Entry 5DNM (X-ray diffraction, 2.81 A resolution); this record covers chains A and J of the 10 polymer chains in the assembly.

Chain A:
Name: Histone H3.2
Source organism: Xenopus laevis
UniProt: P84233 (H32_XENLA); residues 1-135 here correspond to UniProt positions 2-136 (UniProt number = residue number + 1)
Amino-acid sequence (135 residues; numbered 1 to 135; the number before each row is that of its first residue):
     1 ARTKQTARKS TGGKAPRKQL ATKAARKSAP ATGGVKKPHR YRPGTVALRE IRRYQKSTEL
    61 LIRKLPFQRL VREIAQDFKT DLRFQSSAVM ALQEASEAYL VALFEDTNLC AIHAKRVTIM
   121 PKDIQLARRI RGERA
Disordered / not traced: 1-37, 135
Differences from the reference sequence: variant Ala102 (Gly103 in P84233)
Curated features (UniProtKB/Swiss-Prot):
  - modified residue: Arg2 (Asymmetric dimethylarginine), Thr3 (Phosphothreonine), Lys4 (Allysine), Gln5 (5-glutamyl dopamine), Thr6 (Phosphothreonine), Arg8 (Citrulline), Lys9 (N6,N6,N6-trimethyllysine), Ser10 (ADP-ribosylserine), Thr11 (Phosphothreonine), Lys14 (N6-(2-hydroxyisobutyryl)lysine), Arg17 (Asymmetric dimethylarginine), Lys18 (N6-(2-hydroxyisobutyryl)lysine), Lys23 (N6-(2-hydroxyisobutyryl)lysine), Arg26 (Citrulline), Lys27 (N6,N6,N6-trimethyllysine), Ser28 (ADP-ribosylserine), Lys36 (N6,N6,N6-trimethyllysine), Lys37 (N6-methyllysine), Tyr41 (Phosphotyrosine), Lys56 (N6,N6,N6-trimethyllysine) and 8 more in UniProt
  - lipidation: Cys110 (S-palmitoyl cysteine)

Chain J:
Molecule: 145-nt DNA strand
Sequence (145 nucleotides; each row starts with the number of its first residue; numbers below 1 keep their minus sign (DA-72 is residue -72)):
   -72 ATCAATATCC ACCTGCAGAT ACTACCAAAA GTGTATTTGG AAACTGCTCC ATCAAAAGGC
   -12 ATGTTCAGCT GATTCAGCTG AACATGCCTT TTGATGGAGC AGTTTCCAAA TACACTTTTG
    48 GTAGTATCTG CAGGTGGATA TTGAT

How chain A and chain J interact:
Residue-residue contacts (27; chain A residue first):
  His39(A) - DT-67(J)  sugar contact
  Arg40(A) - DA9(J)  hydrogen bond to the base
  Arg40(A) - DC10(J)  hydrogen bond to the sugar
  Tyr41(A) - DT-67(J)  phosphate contact
  Tyr41(A) - DA-66(J)  sugar contact
  Tyr41(A) - DA9(J)  sugar contact
  Tyr41(A) - DC10(J)  hydrogen bond to the phosphate
  Arg42(A) - DA9(J)  sugar contact
  Pro43(A) - DA8(J)  phosphate contact
  Pro43(A) - DA9(J)  sugar contact
  Gly44(A) - DA8(J)  hydrogen bond to the phosphate
  Gly44(A) - DA9(J)  hydrogen bond to the phosphate
  Thr45(A) - DA9(J)  hydrogen bond to the phosphate
  Val46(A) - DA9(J)  hydrogen bond to the phosphate
  Val46(A) - DC10(J)  phosphate contact
  Ala47(A) - DA9(J)  hydrogen bond to the phosphate
  Arg49(A) - DA-66(J)  phosphate contact
  Arg49(A) - DT-65(J)  phosphate contact
  Arg63(A) - DT17(J)  hydrogen bond to the phosphate
  Arg63(A) - DT18(J)  salt bridge to the phosphate
  Lys64(A) - DT18(J)  hydrogen bond to the phosphate
  Leu65(A) - DT17(J)  phosphate contact
  Leu65(A) - DT18(J)  hydrogen bond to the phosphate
  Pro66(A) - DT17(J)  phosphate contact
  Arg69(A) - DT17(J)  salt bridge to the phosphate
  Arg83(A) - DA25(J)  sugar contact
  Arg83(A) - DG26(J)  phosphate contact
Interface residues without a listed pair, chain A (19 interface residues in all): Asp81, Lys115, Thr118
Interface residues without a listed pair, chain J (14 interface residues in all): DA-68, DG-2, DA-1, DG7

Overview:
19 residues of chain A face 14 of chain J across their interface; the contacts include 11 hydrogen bonds and 2
salt bridges. Polar contacts include Arg40(A)-DA9(J), Arg40(A)-DC10(J) and Tyr41(A)-DC10(J).
Here chain A is Histone H3.2 (Xenopus laevis) and chain J is a 145-nt DNA strand. Entry 5DNM (Nucleosome core
particle containing adducts of ruthenium(II)-toluene PTA complex) was determined by X-ray diffraction,
deposited together with 5DNN.
